2X70 - chains A and C of the 3 polymer chains in the assembly; structure by X-ray diffraction, 2.00 A resolution.

[Chain A]
Molecule: HLA class I histocompatibility antigen, a-2.1
Organism: Homo sapiens
UniProtKB: P01892 (1A02_HUMAN); residues 1-275 here correspond to UniProt positions 25-299 (UniProt number = residue number + 24)
Amino-acid sequence (275 residues; each row starts with the number of its first residue):
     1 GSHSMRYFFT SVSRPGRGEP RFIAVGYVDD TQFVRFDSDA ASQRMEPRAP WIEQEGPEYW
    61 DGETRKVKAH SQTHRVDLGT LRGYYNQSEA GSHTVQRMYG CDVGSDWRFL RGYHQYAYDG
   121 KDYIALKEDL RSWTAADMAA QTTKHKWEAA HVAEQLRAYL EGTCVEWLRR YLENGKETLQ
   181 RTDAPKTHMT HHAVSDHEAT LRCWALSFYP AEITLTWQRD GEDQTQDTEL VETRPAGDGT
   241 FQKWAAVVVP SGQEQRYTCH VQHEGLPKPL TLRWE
Cystine bridges: C101-C164, C203-C259
What the authors report for this chain:
  - conformationally variable residues (side-chain flip): R97, Y116

[Chain C]
Molecule: HLA-A2.1-restricted influenza A matrix epitope
Notes: fragment: fragment residues 58-66
Amino-acid sequence (9 residues; each row starts with the number of its first residue):
     1 KILGGVFXV
Modified positions: G5 ((2r)-amino(2-nitrophenyl)ethanoic acid; PRV); PRQ ((3S)-3-amino-3-(2-nitrophenyl)propanoic acid) at position 8

[Chain A / chain C interface]
Residue-residue contacts (45):
  M5(A) - K1(C)
  Y7(A) - K1(C)  hydrogen bond (side chain-backbone)
  Y7(A) - I2(C)  hydrophobic
  Y59(A) - K1(C)
  E63(A) - K1(C)
  E63(A) - I2(C)  hydrogen bond (side chain-backbone)
  K66(A) - K1(C)
  K66(A) - I2(C)  hydrogen bond (side chain-backbone)
  K66(A) - L3(C)
  K66(A) - G4(C)
  V67(A) - I2(C)
  A69(A) - G5(C)
  H70(A) - I2(C)
  H70(A) - L3(C)
  T73(A) - V6(C)
  T73(A) - PRQ_8(C)
  V76(A) - PRQ_8(C)
  D77(A) - PRQ_8(C)
  D77(A) - V9(C)  hydrogen bond (side chain-backbone)
  T80(A) - V9(C)
  L81(A) - V9(C)  hydrophobic
  Y84(A) - V9(C)  hydrogen bond (side chain-backbone)
  R97(A) - L3(C)
  R97(A) - F7(C)
  Y99(A) - I2(C)
  Y99(A) - L3(C)  hydrogen bond (side chain-backbone)
  Y116(A) - V9(C)
  T143(A) - V9(C)  hydrogen bond (side chain-backbone)
  K146(A) - PRQ_8(C)  hydrogen bond (side chain-backbone)
  K146(A) - V9(C)  hydrogen bond (side chain-backbone)
  W147(A) - F7(C)  hydrophobic
  W147(A) - PRQ_8(C)  hydrogen bond (side chain-backbone)
  W147(A) - V9(C)
  V152(A) - F7(C)  hydrophobic
  Q155(A) - G5(C)
  Q155(A) - V6(C)
  Q155(A) - F7(C)
  L156(A) - L3(C)  hydrophobic
  L156(A) - F7(C)  hydrophobic
  Y159(A) - K1(C)  hydrogen bond (side chain-backbone)
  Y159(A) - I2(C)
  Y159(A) - L3(C)  hydrophobic
  T163(A) - K1(C)
  W167(A) - K1(C)
  Y171(A) - K1(C)  hydrogen bond (side chain-backbone)
Other interface residues (no listed pair), chain A (31 interface residues in all): F9, M45, H114, Y123

[In short]
Chain A and chain C form an interface of 31 and 9 residues respectively; the contacts include 12 hydrogen
bonds. Polar pairs include Y7(A)-K1(C), E63(A)-I2(C) and K66(A)-I2(C). The paper reports conformational
variability at R97(A) and Y116(A).
Here chain A is HLA class I histocompatibility antigen, a-2.1 (Homo sapiens) and chain C is
HLA-A2.1-restricted influenza A matrix epitope. Entry 2X70 (Crystal structure of MHC CLass I HLA-A2.1 bound to
a photocleavable peptide) was determined by X-ray diffraction, deposited together with 2X4N, 2X4O, 2X4R, 2X4S
and 2X4U.
